7TL0 - chains A and E of the 15 polymer chains in the assembly; structure by electron microscopy, 3.06 A resolution.

# Chain A
Molecule: Fusion glycoprotein F0
Source organism: Human metapneumovirus
UniProt: H6X1Z0 (H6X1Z0_9MONO); residue numbers follow UniProt; this construct covers 1-490
Amino-acid sequence (551 residues; numbered 1 to 551; the number before each row is that of its first residue):
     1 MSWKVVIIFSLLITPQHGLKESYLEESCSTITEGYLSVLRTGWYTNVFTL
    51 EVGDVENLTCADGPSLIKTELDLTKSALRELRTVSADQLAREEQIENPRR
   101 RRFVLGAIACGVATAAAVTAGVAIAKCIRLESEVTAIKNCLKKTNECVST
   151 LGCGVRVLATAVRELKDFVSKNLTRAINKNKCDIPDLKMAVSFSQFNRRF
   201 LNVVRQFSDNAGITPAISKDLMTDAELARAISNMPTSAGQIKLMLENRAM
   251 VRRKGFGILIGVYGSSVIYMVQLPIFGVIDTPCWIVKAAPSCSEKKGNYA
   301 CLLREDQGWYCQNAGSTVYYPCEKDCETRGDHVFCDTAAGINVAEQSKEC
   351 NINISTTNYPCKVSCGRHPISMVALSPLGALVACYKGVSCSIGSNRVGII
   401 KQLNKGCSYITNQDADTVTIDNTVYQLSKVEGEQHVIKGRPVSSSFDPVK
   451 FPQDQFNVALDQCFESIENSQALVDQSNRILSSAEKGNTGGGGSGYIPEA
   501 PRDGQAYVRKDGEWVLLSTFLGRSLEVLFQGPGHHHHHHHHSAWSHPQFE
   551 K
Unresolved in the structure: 1-18, 89-102, 466-551
Cystine bridges: Cys28-Cys407, Cys60-Cys182, Cys110-Cys322, Cys127-Cys153, Cys140-Cys147, Cys283-Cys311, Cys292-Cys301, Cys326-Cys335, Cys350-Cys361, Cys365-Cys463, Cys384-Cys390
Covalently attached groups: N-acetylglucosamine (NAG) linked to Asn57, Asn172, Asn353
Differences from the reference sequence: engineered mutation Arg100 (Gln in H6X1Z0), Arg101 (Ser in H6X1Z0), Cys110 (Leu in H6X1Z0), Cys127 (Thr in H6X1Z0), Cys140 (Ala in H6X1Z0), Cys147 (Ala in H6X1Z0), Cys153 (Asn in H6X1Z0), Pro185 (Ala in H6X1Z0), Lys219 (Leu in H6X1Z0), Ile231 (Val in H6X1Z0), Cys322 (Asn in H6X1Z0), Cys365 (Thr in H6X1Z0), Gln453 (Glu in H6X1Z0), Cys463 (Val in H6X1Z0); expression tag (491-551)
Reported in the primary citation:
  - post-translational modification sites: Asn57, Asn172

# Chain E
Molecule: SAN32-2 Fab light chain
Source organism: Homo sapiens
Notes: antibody fragment or engineered binder
Amino-acid sequence (214 residues; each row starts with the number of its first residue):
     1 DIQMTQSPSSLSASVGDRVTITCQASQGINYYLNWYQQKPGKAPKVLIYD
    51 ASDLETGVPSRFSGGGSGTHFTFTISSLQTEDIGTYYCQQYDNLPFTFGQ
   101 GTRLEIKRTVAAPSVFIFPPSDEQLKSGTASVVCLLNNFYPREAKVQWKV
   151 DNALQSGNSQESVTEQDSKDSTYSLSSTLTLSKADYEKHKVYACEVTHQG
   201 LSSPVTKSFNRGEC
Unresolved in the structure: 106-214
Cystine bridges: Cys23-Cys88

# Interface between chain A and chain E
Pairs across the interface - 13 pairs, chain A then chain E:
  Cys60(A) - Asp92(E)
  Ala61(A) - Asp92(E)
  Ala61(A) - Asn93(E)
  Ala61(A) - Leu94(E)  hydrogen bond (backbone-backbone)
  Lys68(A) - Asp92(E)  salt bridge
  Asp72(A) - Asn30(E)  hydrogen bond
  Asp72(A) - Tyr32(E)  hydrogen bond
  Lys75(A) - Tyr31(E)
  Lys75(A) - Tyr32(E)  hydrogen bond
  Arg79(A) - Tyr31(E)
  Arg79(A) - Asp50(E)  hydrogen bond (side chain-backbone)
  Arg79(A) - Ser52(E)  hydrogen bond
  Arg79(A) - Asp53(E)  salt bridge
Other interface residues (no listed pair), chain A (8 interface residues in all): Thr59, Ser76
Other interface residues (no listed pair), chain E (10 interface residues in all): Tyr91
The authors on this interface:
  - pairs named by the authors: Lys68(A)-Asp92(E) (salt bridge), Asp72(A)-Tyr32(E) (hydrogen bond)
  - epitope / paratope residues, chain A: Lys68(A), Asp72(A), Arg79(A)
  - epitope / paratope residues, chain E: Tyr32(E), Asp92(E)

# Overview
8 residues of chain A face 10 of chain E across their interface, with 6 hydrogen bonds and 2 salt bridges.
Polar contacts include Lys68(A)-Asp92(E), Arg79(A)-Asp53(E) and Asp72(A)-Asn30(E). The authors report a salt
bridge between Lys68(A) and Asp92(E); a hydrogen bond between Asp72(A) and Tyr32(E). The paper reports
epitope/paratope residues Lys68(A), Asp72(A) and Tyr32(E) among others; modification sites Asn57(A) and
Asn172(A).
Here chain A is Fusion glycoprotein F0 (Human metapneumovirus) and chain E is SAN32-2 Fab light chain (Homo
sapiens). Entry 7TL0 (Cryo-EM structure of hMPV preF bound by Fabs MPE8 and SAN32-2) was determined by
electron microscopy, deposited together with 7TJQ.
